Entry 4EWV (X-ray diffraction, 2.90 A resolution); this record covers chain A.

Chain A:
Name: 4-substituted benzoates-glutamate ligase GH3.12
Source organism: Arabidopsis thaliana
Notes: EC 6.3.2.-
UniProtKB: Q9LYU4 (GH312_ARATH); numbering as in UniProt (aligned over 1-575)
Sequence (581 residues; each row starts with the number of its first residue; numbers below 1 keep their minus sign (Gly-5 is residue -5)):
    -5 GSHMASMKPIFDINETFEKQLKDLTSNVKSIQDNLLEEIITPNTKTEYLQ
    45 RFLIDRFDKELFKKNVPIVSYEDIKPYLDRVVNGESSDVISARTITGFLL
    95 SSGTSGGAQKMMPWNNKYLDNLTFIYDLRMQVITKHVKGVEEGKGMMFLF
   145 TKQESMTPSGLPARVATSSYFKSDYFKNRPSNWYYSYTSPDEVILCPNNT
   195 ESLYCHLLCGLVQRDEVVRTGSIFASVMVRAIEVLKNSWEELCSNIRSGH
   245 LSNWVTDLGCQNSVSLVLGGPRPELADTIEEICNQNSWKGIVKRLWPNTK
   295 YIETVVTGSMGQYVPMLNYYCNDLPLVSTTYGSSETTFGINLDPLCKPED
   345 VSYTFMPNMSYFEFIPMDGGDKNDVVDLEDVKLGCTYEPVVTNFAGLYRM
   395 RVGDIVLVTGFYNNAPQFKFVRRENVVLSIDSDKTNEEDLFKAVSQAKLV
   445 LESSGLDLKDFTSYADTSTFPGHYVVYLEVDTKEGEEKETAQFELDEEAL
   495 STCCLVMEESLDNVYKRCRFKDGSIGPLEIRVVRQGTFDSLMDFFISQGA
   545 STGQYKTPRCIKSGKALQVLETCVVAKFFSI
Unresolved in the structure: -5 to 7, 37-51, 61-63, 81-102, 136-139, 149-155, 209-214, 360-377, 382-388, 478-485
Sequence notes: expression tag (-5 to 0)
Small-molecule neighbours: AMP-CPP (APC; diphosphomethylphosphonic acid adenosyl ester): Val299, Thr301, Gly302, Thr324, Tyr325, Gly326, Ser327, Ser328, Tyr347, Asp398, Phe414, Lys550
Swiss-Prot annotation at these positions:
  - binding site (AMP): Ser95, Ser96, Thr301, Thr324, Ser328, Tyr347, Asp398, Arg417
  - binding site (salicylate): Tyr120 to Arg123
  - mutagenesis: Glu502 (E502K: In pbs3-1; loss of conjugating activity, and impaired resistance to virulent and avirulent pathogens; when associated with T-519), Ile519 (I519T: In pbs3-1; loss of conjugating activity, and impaired resistance to virulent and avirulent pathogens; when associated with K-502)

In short:
Bound to chain A: AMP-CPP. From UniProt: 8 AMP-binding residues, 4 salicylate-binding residues and 2
mutagenesis sites.
Chain A is 4-substituted benzoates-glutamate ligase GH3.12 (Arabidopsis thaliana); the structure, Crystal
structure of GH3.12 in complex with AMPCPP, was determined by X-ray diffraction (same publication as 4EPL,
4EQ4 and 4EQL).
